4Y8P - chains H and Z of the 34 polymer chains in the assembly; structure by X-ray diffraction, 2.80 A resolution.

# Chain H
Protein: Proteasome subunit beta type-2
Organism: Saccharomyces cerevisiae (strain ATCC 204508 / S288c)
Notes: EC 3.4.25.1
UniProtKB: P25043 (PSB2_YEAST); residues 1-232 here correspond to UniProt positions 30-261 (UniProt number = residue number + 29)
Sequence (232 residues; numbered 1 to 232; the number before each row is that of its first residue):
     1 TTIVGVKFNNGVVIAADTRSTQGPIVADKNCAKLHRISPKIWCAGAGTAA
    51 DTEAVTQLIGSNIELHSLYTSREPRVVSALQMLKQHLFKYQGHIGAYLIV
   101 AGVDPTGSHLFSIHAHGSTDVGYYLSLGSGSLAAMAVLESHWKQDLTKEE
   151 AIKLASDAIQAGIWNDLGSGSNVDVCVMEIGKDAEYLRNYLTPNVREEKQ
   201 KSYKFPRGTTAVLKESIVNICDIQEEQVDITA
Unresolved in the structure: 223-232
Swiss-Prot annotation at these positions:
  - active site: Thr1 (Nucleophile)

# Chain Z
Protein: Proteasome subunit beta type-6
Organism: Saccharomyces cerevisiae (strain ATCC 204508 / S288c)
Notes: EC 3.4.25.1
UniProtKB: P23724 (PSB6_YEAST); residues 1-222 here correspond to UniProt positions 20-241 (UniProt number = residue number + 19)
Sequence (222 residues; each row starts with the number of its first residue):
     1 QFNPYGDNGGTILGIAGEDFAVLAGDTRNITDYSINSRYEPKVFDCGDNI
    51 VMSANGFAADGDALVKRFKNSVKWYHFDHNDKKLSINSAARNIQHLLYGK
   101 RFFPYYVHTIIAGLDEDGKGAVYSFDPVGSYEREQCRAGGAAASLIMPFL
   151 DNQVNFKNQYEPGTNGKVKKPLKYLSVEEVIKLVRDSFTSATERHIQVGD
   201 GLEILIVTKDGVRKEFYELKRD
Metal / ion sites: Mg2+: Thr192, His195, Val198

# Interface between chain H and chain Z
Residue-residue contacts - 59 pairs, chain H then chain Z:
  Arg19(H) with Ile196(Z); Asp222(Z), salt bridge
  Thr21(H) with Ile196(Z)
  Pro24(H) with Arg194(Z); His195(Z); Ile196(Z), hydrogen bond (backbone-backbone)
  Ile25(H) with Arg194(Z); His195(Z)
  Val26(H) with Glu193(Z); Arg194(Z), hydrogen bond (backbone-side chain); Ile196(Z), hydrophobic
  Ala27(H) with Arg194(Z), hydrogen bond (backbone-side chain)
  Lys29(H) with Glu193(Z), salt bridge; Arg194(Z)
  Ile163(H) with Asp222(Z)
  Trp164(H) with Ile35(Z); Arg38(Z), hydrogen bond (backbone-side chain); Arg221(Z); Asp222(Z)
  Asn165(H) with Tyr33(Z); Arg38(Z)
  Asp166(H) with Tyr33(Z); Asp222(Z)
  Leu167(H) with Arg28(Z); Ile30(Z), hydrophobic; Asp32(Z); Tyr33(Z), hydrogen bond (backbone-backbone); Ile35(Z), hydrophobic; Ile196(Z)
  Gly168(H) with Tyr33(Z)
  Ser169(H) with Asp222(Z)
  Gly170(H) with Asp222(Z)
  Ser171(H) with Asp222(Z), hydrogen bond (backbone-side chain)
  Asn194(H) with Lys220(Z), hydrogen bond (backbone-side chain); Asp222(Z)
  Arg196(H) with Thr189(Z), hydrogen bond; Ser190(Z), hydrogen bond; Glu193(Z)
  Glu197(H) with Arg185(Z), salt bridge
  Lys199(H) with Asp186(Z)
  Gln200(H) with Lys182(Z); Arg185(Z); Asp186(Z), hydrogen bond (backbone-side chain)
  Lys201(H) with Glu179(Z); Asp186(Z), hydrogen bond (backbone-side chain)
  Tyr203(H) with Phe149(Z); Gln153(Z); Leu183(Z); Asp186(Z), hydrogen bond
  Phe205(H) with Asn152(Z); Gln153(Z); Gln159(Z)
  Pro206(H) with Pro162(Z), hydrophobic
  Arg207(H) with Pro162(Z)
  Gly208(H) with Pro162(Z)
  Thr209(H) with Gln159(Z); Tyr160(Z), hydrogen bond (backbone-backbone)
  Ala211(H) with Tyr160(Z), hydrophobic; Gly166(Z)
Interface residues without a listed pair, chain H (32 interface residues in all): Gly23, Asp28, Val195
Interface residues without a listed pair, chain Z (32 interface residues in all): Ser34, Leu145, Asn158, Glu161, Glu218

# In short
The chain H/chain Z interface involves 32 residues from each chain, with 13 hydrogen bonds and 3 salt bridges.
Polar contacts include Arg19(H)-Asp222(Z), Lys29(H)-Glu193(Z) and Glu197(H)-Arg185(Z). Thr192(Z), His195(Z)
and Val198(Z) coordinate Mg2+. From UniProt: active-site residue Thr1(H) on chain H.
Here chain H is Proteasome subunit beta type-2 and chain Z is Proteasome subunit beta type-6, both from
Saccharomyces cerevisiae (strain ATCC 204508 / S288c). Entry 4Y8P (Yeast 20S proteasome beta7-delta7_Cter
mutant in complex with Ac-PAL-ep) was determined by X-ray diffraction (same publication as 4Y69, 4Y6A, 4Y6V,
4Y6Z, 4Y70, 4Y74 and 34 further entries).
